4F5X - chains A and W of the 16 polymer chains in the assembly; structure by X-ray diffraction, 5.00 A resolution (low resolution: residue-level contacts below are approximate; hydrogen-bond / salt-bridge calls are withheld).

== Chain A ==
Protein: VP2 protein
From: Bovine rotavirus A
Reference sequence: H9N1A6 (H9N1A6_9REOV); residues 1-880 here = UniProt positions 1-880
Sequence (880 residues; row label = number of the first residue in the row):
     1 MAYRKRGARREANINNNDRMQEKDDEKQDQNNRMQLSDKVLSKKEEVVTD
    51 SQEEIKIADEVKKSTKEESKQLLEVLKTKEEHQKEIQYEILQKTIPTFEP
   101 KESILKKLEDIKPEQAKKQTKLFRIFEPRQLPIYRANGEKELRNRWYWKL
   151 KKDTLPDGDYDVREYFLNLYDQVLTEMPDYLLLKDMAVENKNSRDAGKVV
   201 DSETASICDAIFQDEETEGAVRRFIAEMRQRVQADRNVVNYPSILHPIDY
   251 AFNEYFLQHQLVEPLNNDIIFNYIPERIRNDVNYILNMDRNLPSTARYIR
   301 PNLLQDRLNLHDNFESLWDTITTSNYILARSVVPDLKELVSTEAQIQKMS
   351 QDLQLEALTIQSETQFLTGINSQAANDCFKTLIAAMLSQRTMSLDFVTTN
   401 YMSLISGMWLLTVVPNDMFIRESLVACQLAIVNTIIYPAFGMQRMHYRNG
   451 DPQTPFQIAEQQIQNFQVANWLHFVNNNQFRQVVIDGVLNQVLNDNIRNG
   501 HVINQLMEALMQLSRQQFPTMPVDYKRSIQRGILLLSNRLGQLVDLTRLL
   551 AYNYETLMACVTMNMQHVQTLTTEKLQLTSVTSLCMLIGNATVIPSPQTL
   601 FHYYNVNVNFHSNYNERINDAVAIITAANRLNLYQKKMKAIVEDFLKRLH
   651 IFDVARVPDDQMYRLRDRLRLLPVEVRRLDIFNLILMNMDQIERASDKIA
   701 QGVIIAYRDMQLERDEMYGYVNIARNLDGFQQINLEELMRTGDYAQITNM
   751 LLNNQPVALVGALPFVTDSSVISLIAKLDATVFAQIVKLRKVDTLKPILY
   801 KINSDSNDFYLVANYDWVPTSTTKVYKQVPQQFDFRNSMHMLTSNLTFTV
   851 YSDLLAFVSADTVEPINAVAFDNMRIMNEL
Not modelled in the structure: 1-99

== Chain W ==
Protein: RNA-directed RNA polymerase
From: Simian 11 rotavirus
Notes: EC 2.7.7.48
Reference sequence: O37061 (RDRP_ROTSP); residues 1-1089 here = UniProt positions 1-1089
Sequence (1089 residues; each row starts with the number of its first residue):
     1 MGKYNLILSEYLSFIYNSQSAVQIPIYYSSNSELENRCIEFHSKCLENSK
    51 NGLSLRKLFVEYNDVIENATLLSILSYSYDKYNAVERKLVKYAKGKPLEA
   101 DLTVNELDYENNKMTSELFPTAEEYTDSLMDPAILTSLSSNLNAVMFWLE
   151 KHENDVAEKLKVYKRRLDLFTIVASTINKYGVPRHNAKYRYEYDVMKDKP
   201 YYLVTWANSSIEMLMSVFSHDDYLIAKELIVLSYSNRSTLAKLVSSPMSI
   251 LVALVDINGTFITNEELELEFSNKYVRAIVPDQTFDELNQMLDNMRKAGL
   301 VDIPKMIQDWLVDRSIEKFPLMAKIYSWSFHVGFRKQKMLDAALDQLKTE
   351 YTENVDDEMYREYTMLIRDEVVKMLEEPVKHDDHLLRDSELAGLLSMSSA
   401 SNGESRQLKFGRKTIFSTKKNMHVMDDMANERYTPGIIPPVNVDKPIPLG
   451 RRDVPGRRTRIIFILPYEYFIAQHAVVEKMLIYAKHTREYAEFYSQSNQL
   501 LSYGDVTRFLSNNTMVLYTDVSQWDSSQHNTQPFRKGIIMGLDILANMTN
   551 DAKVLQTLNLYKQTQINLMDSYVQIPDGNVIKKIQYGAVASGEKQTKAAN
   601 SIANLALIKTVLSRISNKHSFATKIIRVDGDDNYAVLQFNTEVTKQMIQD
   651 VSNDVRETYARMNAKVKALVSTVGIEIAKRYIAGGKIFFRAGINLLNNEK
   701 RGQSTQWDQAAILYSNYIVNRLRGFETDREFILTKIMQMTSVAITGSLRL
   751 FPSERVLTTNSTFKVFDSEDFIIEYGTTVDEVYIQRAFMSLSSQKSGIAD
   801 EIAASSTFKNYVTRLSEQLLFSKNNIVSRGIALTEKAKLNSYAPISLEKR
   851 RAQISALLTMLQKPVTFKSSKITINDILRDIKPFFTVSDAHLPIQYQKFM
   901 PTLPDNVQYIIQCIGSRTYQIEDDGSKSAISRLISKYSVYKPSIEELYKV
   951 ISLHENEIQLYLISLGIPKIDADTYVGSKIYSRDKYRILESYVYNLLSIN
  1001 YGCYQLFDFNSPDLEKLIRIPFKGKIPAVTFILHLYAKLEVINYAIKNGS
  1051 WISLFCNYPKSEMIKLWKKMWNITSLRSPYTNANFFQEP
Not modelled in the structure: 1, 19-21, 258-279, 347-357, 361, 365, 368, 379-381, 507-508, 510-515, 543-552, 613-618, 620-621, 638-647, 672, 936-937, 959-960, 963, 968-980, 983, 1015, 1020-1030, 1087-1089

== Interface between chain A and chain W ==
Residue-residue contacts (24):
  Pro100(A) - Gly541(W)
  Pro100(A) - Leu542(W)
  Pro100(A) - Leu558(W)
  Lys101(A) - Glu376(W)
  Lys101(A) - Glu377(W)
  Lys101(A) - Pro378(W)
  Lys101(A) - Asp382(W)
  Glu102(A) - Leu555(W)
  Arg330(A) - Asp382(W)
  Thr342(A) - Ile967(W)
  Glu343(A) - Ile958(W)
  Glu343(A) - Leu962(W)
  Gln347(A) - Glu955(W)
  Gln347(A) - Asn956(W)
  Leu355(A) - Ser982(W)
  Glu356(A) - Ser982(W)
  Leu358(A) - Tyr986(W)
  Glu363(A) - Ser982(W)
  Leu367(A) - Ala929(W)
  Leu367(A) - Arg932(W)
  Ile370(A) - Arg932(W)
  Ile370(A) - Leu933(W)
  Ser372(A) - Ile967(W)
  Lys575(A) - Glu377(W)
Interface residues without a listed pair, chain A (19 interface residues in all): Ser103, Phe366, Gly369, Glu574
Interface residues without a listed pair, chain W (25 interface residues in all): Lys553, Ser928, Tyr961, Ser964, Gly966, Tyr981, Asp984

== Overview ==
Chain A and chain W form an interface of 19 and 25 residues respectively.
Here chain A is VP2 protein (Bovine rotavirus A) and chain W is RNA-directed RNA polymerase (Simian 11
rotavirus). Entry 4F5X (Location of the dsRNA-dependent polymerase, VP1, in rotavirus particles) was
determined by X-ray diffraction, deposited together with 4AU6.
